2M0G - chains A and B; structure by solution NMR.

== Chain A ==
Name: Splicing factor 1
Source organism: Homo sapiens
Reference sequence: Q15637 (SF01_HUMAN); numbering as in UniProt (aligned over 1-145)
Sequence (145 residues; each row starts with the number of its first residue):
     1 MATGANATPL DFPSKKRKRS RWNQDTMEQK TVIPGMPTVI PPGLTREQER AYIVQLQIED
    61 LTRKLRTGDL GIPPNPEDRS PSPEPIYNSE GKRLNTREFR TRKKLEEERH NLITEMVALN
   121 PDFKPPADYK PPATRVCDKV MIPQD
Sequence notes: engineered mutation C137 (Ser in Q15637)
Curated features (UniProtKB/Swiss-Prot):
  - motif: K15 to R19 (Nuclear localization signal)
  - modified residue: A2 (N-acetylalanine), S14 (Phosphoserine), S20 (Phosphoserine), S80 (Phosphoserine), S82 (Phosphoserine), Y87 (Phosphotyrosine), S89 (Phosphoserine)
From the paper describing this entry:
  - contacts within the chain: R109-D128
  - post-translational modification sites: S80, S82
  - post-translational modification sites: S20 (citing earlier work)

== Chain B ==
Name: Splicing factor U2AF 65 kDa subunit
Source organism: Homo sapiens
Notes: fragment: RRM 3 domain residues 372-475
Reference sequence: P26368 (U2AF2_HUMAN); numbering as in UniProt (aligned over 372-475)
Sequence (104 residues; each row starts with the number of its first residue):
   372 GHPTEVLCLM NMVLPEELLD DEEYEEIVED VRDECSKYGL VKSIEIPRPV DGVEVPGCGK
   432 IFVEFTSVFD CQKAMQGLTG RKFANRVVVT KYCDPDSYHR RDFW

== How chain A and chain B interact ==
Contacting residue pairs (42; chain A residue first):
  K15(A) - E397(B)
  K15(A) - E400(B)
  K15(A) - D404(B)
  R21(A) - E394(B)
  R21(A) - E397(B)
  R21(A) - I398(B)
  R21(A) - D401(B)
  R21(A) - K453(B)
  R21(A) - F454(B)
  W22(A) - E405(B)
  W22(A) - L449(B)
  W22(A) - R452(B)
  W22(A) - K453(B)
  W22(A) - V459(B)
  N23(A) - R452(B)
  N23(A) - K453(B)
  Q24(A) - K453(B)
  P37(A) - T450(B)
  T38(A) - T450(B)
  T38(A) - G451(B)
  T38(A) - V458(B)
  T38(A) - V459(B)
  T38(A) - V460(B)
  T38(A) - T461(B)
  V39(A) - M446(B)
  V39(A) - T461(B)
  I40(A) - H373(B)
  I40(A) - K462(B)
  P42(A) - G372(B)
  P42(A) - H373(B)
  E49(A) - K462(B)
  R50(A) - M381(B)
  R50(A) - K431(B)
  I53(A) - M381(B)
  I53(A) - V460(B)
  L56(A) - V458(B)
  Q57(A) - N382(B)
  D60(A) - V458(B)
  R63(A) - K453(B)
  K64(A) - N456(B)
  I72(A) - A455(B)
  I72(A) - N456(B)
Also at the interface, not in a pair above, chain A (26 interface residues in all): P13, S14, K16, R19, R46, L70, R79
Also at the interface, not in a pair above, chain B (28 interface residues in all): E387, W475
The authors on this interface:
  - specific contacts: E49(A)-K462(B)
  - interface residues, chain A: V39(A), I40(A), I53(A), L56(A)
  - interface residues, chain B: M381(B), V458(B), V460(B)

== Summary ==
Chain A and chain B form an interface of 26 and 28 residues respectively. The authors report a contact between
E49(A) and K462(B). From the paper: interface residues V39(A), I40(A) and M381(B) among others; modification
sites S80(A), S82(A) and S20(A).
Here chain A is Splicing factor 1 and chain B is Splicing factor U2AF 65 kDa subunit, both from Homo sapiens.
Entry 2M0G (Structure, phosphorylation and U2AF65 binding of the Nterminal Domain of splicing factor 1 during
3 splice ...) was determined by solution NMR.
